PDB entry 6LN2 | X-ray diffraction, 3.20 A resolution | chains A and B of the 3 polymer chains in the assembly

== Chain A ==
Name: Glucagon-like peptide 1 receptor, Rubredoxin
Organism: Homo sapiens
Reference sequence: chimeric construct of P43220, P00268: residues 24-260 from P43220 (GLP1R_HUMAN) positions 24-260 (same numbers); residues 1001-1054 from P00268 positions 1-54 (UniProt number = residue number - 1000); residues 262-439 from P43220 (GLP1R_HUMAN) positions 262-439 (same numbers)
Amino-acid sequence (469 residues; numbered 24 to 439; the number before each row is that of its first residue):
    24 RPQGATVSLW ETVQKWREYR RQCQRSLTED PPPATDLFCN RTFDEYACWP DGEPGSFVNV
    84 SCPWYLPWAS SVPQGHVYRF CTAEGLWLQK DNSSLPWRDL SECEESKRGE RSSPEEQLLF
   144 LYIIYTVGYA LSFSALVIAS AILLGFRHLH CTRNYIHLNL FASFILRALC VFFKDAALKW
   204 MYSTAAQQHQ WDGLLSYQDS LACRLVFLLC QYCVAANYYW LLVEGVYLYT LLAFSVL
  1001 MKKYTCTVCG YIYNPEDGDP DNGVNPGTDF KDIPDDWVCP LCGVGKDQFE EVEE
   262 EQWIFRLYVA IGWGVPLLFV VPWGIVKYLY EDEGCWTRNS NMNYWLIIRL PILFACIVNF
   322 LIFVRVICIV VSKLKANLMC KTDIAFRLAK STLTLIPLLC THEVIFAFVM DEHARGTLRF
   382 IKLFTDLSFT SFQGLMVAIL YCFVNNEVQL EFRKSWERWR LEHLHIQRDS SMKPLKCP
Disordered / not traced: 24-28, 129-134, 258-260, 422-439
Sequence notes: engineered mutation Cys193 (Ser in P43220), Phe196 (Ile in P43220), Ala225 (Ser in P43220), Cys233 (Met in P43220), Ala271 (Ser in P43220), Cys317 (Ile in P43220), Ile318 (Gly in P43220), Ala346 (Lys in P43220), Phe347 (Cys in P43220), Cys361 (Gly in P43220), Asp387 (Glu in P43220)
Curated features (UniProtKB/Swiss-Prot):
  - binding site (Fe cation): Cys1006, Cys1009, Cys1039, Cys1042
  - modified residue: Met1001 (N-formylmethionine)
Cystine bridges: Cys46-Cys71, Cys62-Cys104, Cys85-Cys126, Cys226-Cys296, Cys317-Cys361
Glycans and other covalent adducts: N-acetylglucosamine (NAG) linked to Asn82
Bound ions: Zn2+: Cys1006, Cys1009, Cys1039, Cys1042
Ligand contacts: 97Y (N-{4-[(R)-(3,3-dimethylcyclobutyl)({6-[4-(trifluoromethyl)-1H-imidazol-1-yl]pyridin-3-yl}amino)methyl]benzene-1-carbonyl}-beta-alanine): Arg176, Ile328, Val331, Val332, Leu335, Phe347, Arg348, Leu349, Lys351, Ser352, Leu354, Thr355, Leu401, Val405, Asn406, Asn407, Glu408
What the authors report for this chain:
  - conformationally variable residues (domain motion, helix shift, side-chain flip): Ala57, Gln211, Trp214, Thr378
  - contacts within the chain: Glu127-Gln211
  - mutagenesis - E127C/Q211C (100-fold): decreased signaling in response to GLP-1
  - mutagenesis - Q37C/L379C: decreased signaling

== Chain B ==
Name: Fab7F38_light chain
Organism: Mus musculus
Amino-acid sequence (213 residues; row label = number of the first residue in the row):
     1 QIVLTQSPAI MSASPGEKVT ISCSASSSVS YMYWYQQKPG SSPKPWIYRT SKLASGVPVR
    61 FSGSGSGTSY SLTISNMEAE DAATYYCQQF HTYPWTFGGG TKLEIKRTVA APSVFIFPPS
   121 DEQLKSGTAS VVCLLNNFYP REAKVQWKVD NALQSGNSQE SVTEQDSKDS TYSLSSTLTL
   181 SKADYEKHKV YACEVTHQGL SSPVTKSFNR GEC
Cystine bridges: Cys23-Cys87, Cys133-Cys193

== How chain A and chain B interact ==
Residue-residue contacts (8; chain A residue first):
  Thr58(A) with His91(B), hydrogen bond (backbone-side chain)
  Asp59(A) with Thr92(B)
  Leu60(A) with Phe90(B); His91(B), hydrogen bond (backbone-backbone); Tyr93(B), hydrophobic; Trp95(B)
  Ala106(A) with Trp95(B)
  Glu107(A) with Tyr93(B), hydrogen bond (backbone-side chain)
Also at the interface, not in a pair above, chain A (6 interface residues in all): Ala57

== Summary ==
The interface between chain A and chain B involves 6 residues on one side and 5 on the other; the contacts
include 3 hydrogen bonds. Among the polar pairs are Thr58(A)-His91(B), Glu107(A)-Tyr93(B) and
Leu60(A)-His91(B). From the paper: E127C/Q211C of chain A reduce signaling in response to GLP-1;
conformational variability at Ala57(A), Gln211(A) and Trp214(A) among others.
Chain A is Glucagon-like peptide 1 receptor, Rubredoxin (Homo sapiens) and chain B is Fab7F38_light chain (Mus
musculus); the structure, Crystal structure of full length human GLP1 receptor in complex with Fab fragment
(Fab7F38), was determined by X-ray diffraction.
